PDB entry 6MMU | electron microscopy, 5.30 A resolution (low resolution: residue-level contacts below are approximate; hydrogen-bond / salt-bridge calls are withheld) | chains B and D of the 4 polymer chains in the assembly

== Chain B ==
Molecule: Glutamate receptor ionotropic, NMDA 2A
Source organism: Rattus norvegicus
UniProtKB: Q00959 (NMDE1_RAT); residues 1-837 here = UniProt positions 1-837
Sequence (837 residues; each row starts with the number of its first residue):
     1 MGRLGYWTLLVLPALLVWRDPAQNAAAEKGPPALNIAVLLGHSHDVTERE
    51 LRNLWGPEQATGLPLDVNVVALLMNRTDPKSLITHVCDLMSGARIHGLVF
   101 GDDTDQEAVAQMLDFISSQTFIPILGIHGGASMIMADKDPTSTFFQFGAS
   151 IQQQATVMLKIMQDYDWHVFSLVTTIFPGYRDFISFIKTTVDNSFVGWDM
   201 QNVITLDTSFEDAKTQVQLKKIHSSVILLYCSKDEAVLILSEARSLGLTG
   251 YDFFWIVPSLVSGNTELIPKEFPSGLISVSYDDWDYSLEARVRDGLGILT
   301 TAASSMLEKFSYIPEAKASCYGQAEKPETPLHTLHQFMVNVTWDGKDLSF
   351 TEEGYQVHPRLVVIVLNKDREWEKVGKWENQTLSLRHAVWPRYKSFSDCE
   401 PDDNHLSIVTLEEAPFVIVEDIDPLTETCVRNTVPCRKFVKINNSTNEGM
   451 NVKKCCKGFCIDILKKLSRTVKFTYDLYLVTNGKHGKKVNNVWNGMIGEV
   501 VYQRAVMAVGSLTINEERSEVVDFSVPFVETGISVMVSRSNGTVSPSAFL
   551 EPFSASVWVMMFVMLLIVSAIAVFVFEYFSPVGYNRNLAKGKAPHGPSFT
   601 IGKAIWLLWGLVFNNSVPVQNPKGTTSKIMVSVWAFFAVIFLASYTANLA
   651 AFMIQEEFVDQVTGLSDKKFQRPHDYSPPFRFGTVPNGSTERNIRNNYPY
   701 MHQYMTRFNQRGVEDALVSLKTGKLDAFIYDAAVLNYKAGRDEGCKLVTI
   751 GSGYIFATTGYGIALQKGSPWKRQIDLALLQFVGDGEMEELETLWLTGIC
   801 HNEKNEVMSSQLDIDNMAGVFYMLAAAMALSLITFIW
Not modelled in the structure: 1-33, 324-329, 539-554, 580-597, 801-808
Differences from the reference sequence: conflict T758 (Ser in Q00959)
Disulfides: C87-C320, C429-C455, C745-C800
Glycans and other covalent adducts: N-acetylglucosamine (NAG) linked to N75, N340, N380, N443, N444, N687
Reported in the primary citation:
  - post-translational modification sites: N687

== Chain D ==
Molecule: Glutamate receptor ionotropic, NMDA 2A
Source organism: Rattus norvegicus
UniProtKB: Q00959 (NMDE1_RAT); numbering as in UniProt (aligned over 1-837)
Sequence (837 residues; numbered 1 to 837; the number before each row is that of its first residue):
     1 MGRLGYWTLLVLPALLVWRDPAQNAAAEKGPPALNIAVLLGHSHDVTERE
    51 LRNLWGPEQATGLPLDVNVVALLMNRTDPKSLITHVCDLMSGARIHGLVF
   101 GDDTDQEAVAQMLDFISSQTFIPILGISGGASMIMADKDPTSTFFQFGAS
   151 IQQQATVMLKIMQDYDWHVFSLVTTIFPGYRDFISFIKTTVDNSFVGWDM
   201 QNVITLDTSFEDAKTQVQLKKIHSSVILLYCSKDEAVLILSEARSLGLTG
   251 YDFFWIVPSLVSGNTELIPKEFPSGLISVSYDDWDYSLEARVRDGLGILT
   301 TAASSMLEKFSYIPEAKASCYGQAEKPETPLHTLHQFMVNVTWDGKDLSF
   351 TEEGYQVHPRLVVIVLNKDREWEKVGKWENQTLSLRHAVWPRYKSFSDCE
   401 PDDNHLSIVTLEEAPFVIVEDIDPLTETCVRNTVPCRKFVKINNSTNEGM
   451 NVKKCCKGFCIDILKKLSRTVKFTYDLYLVTNGKHGKKVNNVWNGMIGEV
   501 VYQRAVMAVGSLTINEERSEVVDFSVPFVETGISVMVSRSNGTVSPSAFL
   551 EPFSASVWVMMFVMLLIVSAIAVFVFEYFSPVGYNRNLAKGKAPHGPSFT
   601 IGKAIWLLWGLVFNNSVPVQNPKGTTSKIMVSVWAFFAVIFLASYTANLA
   651 AFMIQEEFVDQVTGLSDKKFQRPHDYSPPFRFGTVPQGSTERNIRNNYPY
   701 MHQYMTRFNQRGVEDALVSLKTGKLDAFIYDAAVLNYKAGRDEGCKLVTI
   751 GSGYIFATTGYGIALQKGSPWKRQIDLALLQFVGDGEMEELETLWLTGIC
   801 HNEKNEVMSSQLDIDNMAGVFYMLAAAMALSLITFIW
Not modelled in the structure: 1-33, 324-329, 539-554, 580-597, 801-808
Differences from the reference sequence: engineered mutation S128 (His in Q00959), Q687 (Asn in Q00959); conflict T758 (Ser in Q00959)
Disulfides: C87-C320, C429-C455, C745-C800
Glycans and other covalent adducts: N-acetylglucosamine (NAG) linked to N75, N340, N380, N443, N444

== How chain B and chain D interact ==
Residue-residue contacts (15; chain B residue first):
  D212(B) - Q216(D)
  D212(B) - K220(D)
  D212(B) - S245(D)
  D212(B) - L246(D)
  A213(B) - S245(D)
  A213(B) - G247(D)
  Q216(B) - K220(D)
  Q216(B) - L246(D)
  V217(B) - G247(D)
  K220(B) - K220(D)
  K220(B) - I222(D)
  K220(B) - L248(D)
  E242(B) - K220(D)
  S245(B) - K220(D)
  L246(B) - K220(D)
Also at the interface, not in a pair above, chain B (9 interface residues in all): S616
Also at the interface, not in a pair above, chain D (10 interface residues in all): V217, L219, S616

== In short ==
9 residues of chain B face 10 of chain D across their interface. Covalently linked N-acetylglucosamine: at
N75(B), N340(B), N380(B), N443(B), N444(B) and N687(B). N-acetylglucosamine is covalently linked to N75(D),
N340(D), N380(D), N443(D) and N444(D). From the paper: a modification site at N687(B).
Chain B is Glutamate receptor ionotropic, NMDA 2A and chain D is Glutamate receptor ionotropic, NMDA 2A, both
from Rattus norvegicus; the structure, Triheteromeric NMDA receptor GluN1/GluN2A/GluN2A* in the
'2-Knuckle-Asymmetric' conformation, in complex with glycine and glutamate, in the ..., was determined by
electron microscopy, deposited together with 6MM9, 6MMA, 6MMB, 6MMG, 6MMH, 6MMI and 12 further entries.
